PDB entry 5OPL | X-ray diffraction, 1.80 A resolution | chain A

# Chain A
Molecule: Cytosolic purine 5'-nucleotidase
Source organism: Homo sapiens
Notes: EC 3.1.3.5
UniProtKB: P49902 (5NTC_HUMAN); residues 1-536 here = UniProt positions 1-536
Amino-acid sequence (555 residues; each row starts with the number of its first residue; numbers below 1 keep their minus sign (Met-18 is residue -18)):
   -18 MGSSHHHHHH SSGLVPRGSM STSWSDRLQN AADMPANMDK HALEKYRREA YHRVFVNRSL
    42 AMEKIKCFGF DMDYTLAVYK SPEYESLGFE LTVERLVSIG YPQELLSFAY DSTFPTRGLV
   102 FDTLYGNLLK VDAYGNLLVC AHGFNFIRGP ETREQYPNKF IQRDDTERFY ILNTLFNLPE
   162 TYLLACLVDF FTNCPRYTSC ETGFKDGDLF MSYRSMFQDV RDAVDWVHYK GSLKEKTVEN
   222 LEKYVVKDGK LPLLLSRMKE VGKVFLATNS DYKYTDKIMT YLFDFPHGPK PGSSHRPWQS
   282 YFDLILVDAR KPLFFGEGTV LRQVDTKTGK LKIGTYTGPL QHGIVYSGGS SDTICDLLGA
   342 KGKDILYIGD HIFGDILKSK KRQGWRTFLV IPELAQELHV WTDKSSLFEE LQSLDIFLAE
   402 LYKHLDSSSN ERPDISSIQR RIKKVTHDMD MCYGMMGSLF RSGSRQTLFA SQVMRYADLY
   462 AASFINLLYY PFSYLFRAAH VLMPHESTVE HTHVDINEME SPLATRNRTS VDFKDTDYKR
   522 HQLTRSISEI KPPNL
Unresolved in the structure: -18 to 2, 401-416, 489-536
Differences from the reference sequence: initiating methionine (-18); expression tag (-17 to 0); engineered mutation Glu25 (Lys in P49902)
Metal / ion sites: Mg2+: Asp52, Asp54, Asp351
Curated features (UniProtKB/Swiss-Prot):
  - active site: Asp52 (Nucleophile), Asp54 (Proton donor)
  - binding site (GMP): Asp52, Asp54, Arg202, Asp206, Lys215, Thr249, Asn250, Lys292
  - binding site (IMP): Asp52, Asp54, Arg202, Asp206, Lys215, Thr249, Asn250, Ser251, Lys292
  - binding site (Mg(2+)): Asp52, Asp54, Asp351
  - binding site ((2R)-2,3-bisphosphoglycerate): Arg144, Lys362, Tyr457
  - binding site (ATP): Arg144, Asn154, Gln453, Arg456
  - binding site (dATP): Arg144, Asn154, Gln453, Arg456
  - binding site (adenosine): Asn154, Met436, Gln453
  - binding site (P(1),P(4)-bis(5'-adenosyl) tetraphosphate): Asn154, Lys362, Gln453, Tyr457
  - modified residue (Phosphoserine): Ser418, Ser502, Ser511, Ser527
  - natural variant: Leu460 (L460P: In SPG45; uncertain significance)
  - mutagenesis: Asp52 (D52N: Loss of 5' nucleotidase activity)
What the authors report for this chain:
  - conformationally variable residues: Glu25, Arg238
  - disease-associated variants - K25E, L375F, S408R: increased catalytic activity
  - disease-associated variants - K25E: unchanged catalytic activity on 3 mM ATP
  - mutagenesis - K25E, L375F, S408R: increased catalytic activity
  - mutagenesis - K25E: unchanged catalytic activity on 3 mM ATP
  - mutagenesis - T3A: unchanged catalytic activity
  - disease-associated variants - R34Q, R195Q, D415A, D415H, D415V, D415Y (citing earlier work)

# In short
The Mg2+ site is built by Asp52, Asp54 and Asp351. Curated annotation (UniProt) lists active-site residues
Asp52 and Asp54, 8 GMP-binding residues, 9 IMP-binding residues and 3 Mg2+-binding residues. The paper reports
that K25E, L375F and S408R increase catalytic activity; conformational variability at Glu25 and Arg238.
Chain A is Cytosolic purine 5'-nucleotidase (Homo sapiens); the structure, Crystal structure of K25E cN-II
mutant, was determined by X-ray diffraction, deposited together with 5OPK, 5OPM, 5OPN, 5OPO and 5OPP.
